PDB entry 2AAG | X-ray diffraction, 1.85 A resolution | chains A and C of the 3 polymer chains in the assembly

== Chain A (and C) ==
Protein: Malonate Semialdehyde Decarboxylase
From: Pseudomonas pavonaceae
Notes: EC 4.1.1.-; chain C of this document is another copy of the same molecule, construct and numbering; everything in this record applies to it too
Reference sequence: Q9EV83 (Q9EV83_PSEPV); residues 1-129 here correspond to UniProt positions 2-130 (UniProt number = residue number + 1)
Amino-acid sequence (130 residues; numbered 1 to 130; the number before each row is that of its first residue):
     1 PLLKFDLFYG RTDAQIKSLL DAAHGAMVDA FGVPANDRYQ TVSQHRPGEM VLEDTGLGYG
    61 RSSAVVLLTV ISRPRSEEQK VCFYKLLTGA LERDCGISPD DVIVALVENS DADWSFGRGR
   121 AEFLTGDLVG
Disordered / not traced: 130
Differences from the reference sequence: engineered mutation Leu7 (Ile8 in Q9EV83); cloning artifact (130)

== How chain A and chain C interact ==
Residue-residue contacts (71):
  Leu2(A) with Leu67(C), hydrophobic
  Lys4(A) with Thr69(C), hydrogen bond
  Asp13(A) with Arg46(C), salt bridge
  Ile16(A) with Gly48(C)
  Pro34(A) with Thr55(C)
  Asn36(A) with Glu53(C); Asp54(C); Thr55(C), hydrogen bond (backbone-backbone); Gly56(C)
  Asp37(A) with Thr55(C)
  Arg38(A) with Val51(C); Leu52(C); Glu53(C), hydrogen bond (backbone-backbone)
  Tyr39(A) with Val51(C); Leu52(C), hydrophobic; Glu53(C), hydrogen bond (side chain-backbone); Asp54(C); Thr55(C), hydrogen bond; Arg61(C)
  Gln40(A) with Met50(C); Val51(C), hydrogen bond (backbone-backbone)
  Thr41(A) with Glu49(C); Met50(C); Leu67(C)
  Val42(A) with His45(C), hydrogen bond (backbone-side chain); Glu49(C), hydrogen bond (backbone-backbone)
  Gln44(A) with Arg46(C); Glu49(C), hydrogen bond
  Ile71(A) with Thr69(C); Val107(C), hydrophobic
  Val107(A) with Val107(C), hydrophobic
  Asn109(A) with Leu106(C), hydrogen bond (side chain-backbone)
  Ala112(A) with Glu77(C); Lys80(C); Tyr84(C), hydrogen bond (backbone-side chain)
  Asp113(A) with Lys80(C), salt bridge; Tyr84(C); Val104(C); Ala105(C); Leu106(C), hydrogen bond (backbone-backbone)
  Trp114(A) with Tyr84(C); Val104(C); Ala105(C), hydrophobic
  Ser115(A) with Tyr84(C); Val102(C); Ile103(C); Val104(C), hydrogen bond (backbone-backbone)
  Phe116(A) with Leu57(C), hydrophobic; Tyr59(C); Arg61(C), hydrogen bond (backbone-side chain); Val102(C); Ile103(C)
  Gly117(A) with Tyr59(C); Pro99(C); Val102(C)
  Arg118(A) with Gly58(C), hydrogen bond (side chain-backbone); Tyr59(C); Thr88(C); Pro99(C), hydrogen bond (backbone-backbone); Asp100(C), salt bridge
  Gly119(A) with Tyr84(C); Lys85(C); Thr88(C)
  Arg120(A) with Tyr59(C)
  Glu122(A) with Leu57(C); Tyr59(C), hydrogen bond
  Leu124(A) with Glu77(C); Val81(C), hydrophobic
  Asp127(A) with Leu57(C)
  Leu128(A) with Thr55(C); Leu57(C), hydrophobic
Interface residues without a listed pair, chain A (33 interface residues in all): Leu20, Ala35, Ser43, Ala121
Interface residues without a listed pair, chain C (32 interface residues in all): Asp6

== In short ==
Chain A and chain C form an interface of 33 and 32 residues respectively; the contacts include 17 hydrogen
bonds and 3 salt bridges. Among the polar pairs are Asp13(A)-Arg46(C), Asp113(A)-Lys80(C) and
Arg118(A)-Asp100(C).
Both chains are Malonate Semialdehyde Decarboxylase (Pseudomonas pavonaceae). Entry 2AAG (Crystal Structures
of the Wild-type, Mutant-P1A and Inactivated Malonate Semialdehyde Decarboxylase: A Structural Basis for the
...) was determined by X-ray diffraction, deposited together with 2AAJ and 2AAL.
